PDB entry 5BTR | X-ray diffraction, 3.20 A resolution | chains A and D

== Chain A ==
Molecule: NAD-dependent protein deacetylase sirtuin-1
Organism: Homo sapiens
Notes: EC 3.5.1.-; fragment: and 641-665
UniProt: Q96EB6 (SIR1_HUMAN); numbering as in UniProt; present here: 143-512, 641-665
Chain sequence (397 residues; numbered 141 to 665; 128 numbers in that range are skipped by the numbering (no residue carries them; nothing is unmodelled there); the number before each row is that of its first residue):
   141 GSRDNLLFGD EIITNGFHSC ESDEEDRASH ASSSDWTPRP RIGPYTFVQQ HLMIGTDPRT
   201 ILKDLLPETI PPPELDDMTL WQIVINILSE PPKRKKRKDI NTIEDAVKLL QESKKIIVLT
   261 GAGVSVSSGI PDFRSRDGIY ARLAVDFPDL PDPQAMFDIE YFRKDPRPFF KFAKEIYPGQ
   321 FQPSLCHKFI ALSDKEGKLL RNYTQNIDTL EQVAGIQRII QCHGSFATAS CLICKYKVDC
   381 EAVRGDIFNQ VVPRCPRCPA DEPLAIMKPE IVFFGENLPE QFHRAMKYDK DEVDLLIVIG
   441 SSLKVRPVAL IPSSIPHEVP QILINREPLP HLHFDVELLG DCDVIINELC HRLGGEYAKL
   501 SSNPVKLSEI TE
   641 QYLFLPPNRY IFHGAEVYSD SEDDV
Unresolved in the structure: 141-143, 157-173, 659-665
Construct notes: expression tag (141-142); engineered mutation S253 (Cys in Q96EB6), S268 (Cys in Q96EB6), S501 (Cys in Q96EB6), S502 (Cys in Q96EB6)
Ion coordination: Zn2+: C371, C374, C395, C398
Ligand contacts:
  - resveratrol (STL), molecule 1: L202, L206, I210, P211, I223, N226, I227, E230, R446, P447, L450
  - resveratrol (STL), molecule 2: T209, P212, P291, D292, Q294, A295, D298, F414, K444, V445
  - resveratrol (STL), molecule 3: P212, E214, L215, T219, Q222, I223, N226, D298, I299, E300, F414, G415
From the paper describing this entry:
  - contacts within the chain: E230-R446 (hydrogen bond)
  - binding site for resveratrol: Q222, N226, E230, D292, D298, K444
  - mutagenesis - Q222A/N226A, E230A, E230K, E230R/R446E, D292A/D298A, R446A: decreased catalytic activity on resveratrol
  - mutagenesis - Q222A/N226A (Kd 18.2 uM), E230K (Kd 19.5 uM), E230R/R446E, R446A (Kd 17.7 uM): decreased binding to AMC-containing peptide (chain D)
  - mutagenesis - D292A/D298A (Kd 6.5 uM): unchanged binding to AMC-containing peptide (chain D)
  - mutagenesis - E230A: abolished binding to AMC-containing peptide (chain D)
  - mutagenesis - C253S/C268S/C501S/C502S: unchanged catalytic activity

== Chain D ==
Molecule: AMC-containing peptide
Chain sequence (5 residues; each row starts with the number of its first residue; numbering starts at 0):
     0 XRHKX
Modified residues: ACE (acetyl group) at position 0; FDL (N~6~-acetyl-N-(4-methyl-2-oxo-2H-chromen-7-yl)-L-lysinamide) at position 4
Ligand contacts:
  - resveratrol (STL), molecule 1: R1, H2, K3, FDL_4
  - resveratrol (STL), molecule 2: R1, K3, FDL_4

== Interface between chain A and chain D ==
Residue-residue contacts (24; chain A residue first):
  Y185(A) - R1(D)
  L206(A) - FDL_4(D)
  T209(A) - FDL_4(D)
  Q222(A) - R1(D)
  N226(A) - R1(D)  hydrogen bond (side chain-backbone)
  R274(A) - FDL_4(D)
  F297(A) - FDL_4(D)
  H363(A) - FDL_4(D)
  V412(A) - FDL_4(D)
  F413(A) - FDL_4(D)
  F414(A) - FDL_4(D)
  G415(A) - K3(D)
  G415(A) - FDL_4(D)  hydrogen bond (backbone-backbone)
  E416(A) - K3(D)
  E416(A) - FDL_4(D)  hydrogen bond (backbone-backbone)
  N417(A) - ACE_0(D)
  N417(A) - K3(D)
  L418(A) - FDL_4(D)
  H423(A) - H2(D)
  K444(A) - FDL_4(D)
  V445(A) - FDL_4(D)
  R446(A) - K3(D)
  R446(A) - FDL_4(D)
  P447(A) - K3(D)
Interface residues without a listed pair, chain A (22 interface residues in all): I210, P212
The authors on this interface:
  - residue pairs: N226(A)-R1(D) (hydrogen bond)
  - interface residues, chain A: G415(A), E416(A), R446(A)

== In short ==
The interface between chain A and chain D involves 22 residues on one side and 5 on the other, with 3 hydrogen
bonds. Polar contacts include N226(A)-R1(D), G415(A)-FDL_4(D) and E416(A)-FDL_4(D). The authors report a
hydrogen bond between N226(A) and R1(D). The paper reports a binding site for resveratrol at Q222(A), N226(A)
and E230(A) among others; Q222A/N226A, E230A and E230K of chain A, among others, reduce catalytic activity on
resveratrol; 7 substitutions were tested in all.
Chain A is NAD-dependent protein deacetylase sirtuin-1 (Homo sapiens) and chain D is AMC-containing peptide;
the structure, Crystal structure of SIRT1 in complex with resveratrol and an AMC-containing peptide, was
determined by X-ray diffraction.
